7AR8 - chains N and f of the 47 polymer chains in the assembly; structure by electron microscopy, 3.53 A resolution.

== Chain N ==
Protein: NADH-ubiquinone oxidoreductase chain 2
From: Arabidopsis thaliana
Notes: EC 7.1.1.2
UniProt: O05000 (NU2M_ARATH); residue numbers follow UniProt; this construct covers 1-499
Chain sequence (499 residues; each row starts with the number of its first residue):
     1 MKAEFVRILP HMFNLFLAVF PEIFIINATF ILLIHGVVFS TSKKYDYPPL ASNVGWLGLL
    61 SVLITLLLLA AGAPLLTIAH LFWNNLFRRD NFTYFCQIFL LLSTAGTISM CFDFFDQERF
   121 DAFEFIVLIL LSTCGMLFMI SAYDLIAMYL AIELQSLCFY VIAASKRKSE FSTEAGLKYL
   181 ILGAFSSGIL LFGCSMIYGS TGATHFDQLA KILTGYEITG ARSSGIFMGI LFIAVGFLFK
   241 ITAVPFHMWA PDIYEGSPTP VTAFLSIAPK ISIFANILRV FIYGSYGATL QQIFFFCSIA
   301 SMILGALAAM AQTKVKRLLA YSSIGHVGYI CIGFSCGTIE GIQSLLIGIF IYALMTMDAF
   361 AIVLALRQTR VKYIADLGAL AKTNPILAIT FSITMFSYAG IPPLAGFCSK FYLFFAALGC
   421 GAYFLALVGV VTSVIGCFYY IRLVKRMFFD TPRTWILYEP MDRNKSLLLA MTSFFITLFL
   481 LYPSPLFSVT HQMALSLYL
Disordered / not traced: 1-11
Cystine bridges: Cys-336/Cys-420
Ligand contacts:
  - Lauryl Maltose Neopentyl Glycol (LMN): Leu-478, Leu-481, Tyr-482
  - phosphatidylcholine (PC7; (7S)-4-hydroxy-N,N,N-trimethyl-9-oxo-7-[(palmitoyloxy)methyl]-3,5,8-trioxa-4-phosphahexacosan-1-aminium 4-oxide): Ile-31, Ile-34, His-35, Phe-39, Tyr-45
  - phosphatidylethanolamine (PTY): Trp-56, Phe-99, Leu-102, Gly-106, Ser-109, Leu-354, Met-357, Asp-462, Arg-463, Asn-464, Leu-467, Met-471, Phe-474, Phe-475

== Chain f ==
Protein: At4g16450
From: Arabidopsis thaliana
UniProt: Q84W12 (Q84W12_ARATH); residue numbers follow UniProt; this construct covers 1-106
Chain sequence (106 residues; row label = number of the first residue in the row):
     1 MNTDITALEK AQYPVVDRNP AFTKVVGNFS TLDYLRFSTI TGISVTVGYL SGIKPGIKGP
    61 SMVTGGLIGL MGGFMYAYQN SAGRLMGFFP NDGEVASYQK RGGFSK
Disordered / not traced: 99-106
Ligand contacts:
  - phosphatidylcholine (PC7; (7S)-4-hydroxy-N,N,N-trimethyl-9-oxo-7-[(palmitoyloxy)methyl]-3,5,8-trioxa-4-phosphahexacosan-1-aminium 4-oxide): Val-45, Lys-58, Gly-59, Pro-60, Met-62, Val-63, Thr-64, Gly-66, Leu-67, Leu-70
  - phosphatidylglycerol (PGT; (1S)-2-{[{[(2R)-2,3-dihydroxypropyl]oxy}(hydroxy)phosphoryl]oxy}-1-[(palmitoyloxy)methyl]ethyl stearate): Val-47, Leu-50, Ser-51, Lys-54
  - Phosphatidylinositol (T7X): Thr-46, Tyr-49, Leu-50, Ile-53, Lys-58

== How chain N and chain f interact ==
Residue-residue contacts (62):
  Phe-13(N) / Tyr-78(f)
  Asn-14(N) / Ile-5(f)
  Asn-14(N) / Asn-19(f)  hydrogen bond
  Asn-14(N) / Pro-20(f)  hydrogen bond (side chain-backbone)
  Asn-14(N) / Tyr-78(f)  hydrogen bond
  Leu-15(N) / Thr-3(f)
  Leu-15(N) / Ile-5(f)  hydrophobic
  Leu-17(N) / Met-86(f)  hydrophobic
  Phe-20(N) / Met-75(f)  hydrophobic
  Ile-23(N) / Met-75(f)  hydrophobic
  Phe-24(N) / Ile-68(f)
  Phe-24(N) / Met-71(f)  hydrophobic
  Phe-24(N) / Gly-72(f)
  Phe-24(N) / Met-75(f)  hydrophobic
  Asn-27(N) / Met-71(f)  hydrogen bond
  Ala-28(N) / Met-71(f)
  Ile-31(N) / Thr-64(f)
  Ile-31(N) / Ile-68(f)  hydrophobic
  Ile-31(N) / Met-71(f)  hydrophobic
  Leu-32(N) / Ile-68(f)  hydrophobic
  His-35(N) / Ser-61(f)
  His-35(N) / Thr-64(f)  hydrogen bond
  Phe-39(N) / Ile-57(f)  hydrophobic
  Phe-39(N) / Pro-60(f)  hydrophobic
  Tyr-45(N) / Pro-60(f)
  Pro-48(N) / Pro-55(f)
  Pro-48(N) / Ile-57(f)  hydrophobic
  Leu-50(N) / Ile-57(f)  hydrophobic
  Ser-52(N) / Lys-54(f)
  Asn-53(N) / Ser-51(f)  hydrogen bond
  Asn-53(N) / Ser-61(f)  hydrogen bond
  Trp-56(N) / Ser-51(f)
  Leu-57(N) / Gly-48(f)
  Leu-57(N) / Ser-51(f)
  Leu-57(N) / Thr-64(f)
  Leu-60(N) / Ser-44(f)
  Ile-64(N) / Ile-40(f)  hydrophobic
  Leu-67(N) / Tyr-76(f)
  Leu-68(N) / Met-75(f)
  Leu-68(N) / Tyr-76(f)  hydrophobic
  Leu-68(N) / Gln-79(f)  hydrogen bond (backbone-side chain)
  Ala-71(N) / Tyr-76(f)  hydrophobic
  Ala-71(N) / Phe-89(f)
  Gly-72(N) / Gln-79(f)  hydrogen bond (backbone-side chain)
  Pro-74(N) / Phe-88(f)  hydrophobic
  Leu-75(N) / Phe-88(f)  hydrophobic
  Leu-75(N) / Phe-89(f)  hydrophobic
  Thr-77(N) / Thr-6(f)
  Thr-77(N) / Ala-7(f)
  Thr-77(N) / Leu-8(f)
  Ile-78(N) / Ile-5(f)  hydrophobic
  Ile-78(N) / Thr-6(f)
  Ile-78(N) / Ala-7(f)  hydrophobic
  Ile-78(N) / Phe-88(f)  hydrophobic
  Ala-79(N) / Asp-4(f)
  Ala-79(N) / Ile-5(f)  hydrophobic
  Ala-79(N) / Thr-6(f)  hydrogen bond (backbone-backbone)
  His-80(N) / Thr-6(f)  hydrogen bond (side chain-backbone)
  Leu-81(N) / Asp-4(f)
  Leu-81(N) / Thr-6(f)
  Phe-82(N) / Met-1(f)  hydrophobic
  Asp-116(N) / Lys-54(f)  salt bridge
Interface residues without a listed pair, chain N (36 interface residues in all): Pro-49
Interface residues without a listed pair, chain f (35 interface residues in all): Glu-9, Val-47, Gly-52, Gly-56, Gly-65, Ala-82

== Summary ==
Chain N and chain f form an interface of 36 and 35 residues respectively, with 11 hydrogen bonds and 1 salt
bridge. Among the polar pairs are Asp-116(N)/Lys-54(f), Asn-14(N)/Asn-19(f) and Asn-14(N)/Pro-20(f).
Phosphatidylcholine is bound between chain N and chain f.
Chain N is NADH-ubiquinone oxidoreductase chain 2 and chain f is At4g16450, both from Arabidopsis thaliana;
the structure, Cryo-EM structure of Arabidopsis thaliana complex-I (closed conformation), was determined by
electron microscopy, deposited together with 7AQQ, 7AQR, 7AQW, 7AR7, 7AR9, 7ARB, 7ARC and 7ARD.
